PDB entry 7ZN2 | electron microscopy, 4.29 A resolution (low resolution: residue-level contacts below are approximate; hydrogen-bond / salt-bridge calls are withheld) | chains e and g of the 36 polymer chains in the assembly

# Chain e (and g)
Molecule: Straight fiber protein pb4
From: Escherichia phage T5
Notes: chain g of this document is another copy of the same molecule, construct and numbering; everything in this record applies to it too
UniProt: Q6QGF0 (FIBC_BPT5); numbering as in UniProt (aligned over 1-688)
Chain sequence (688 residues; row label = number of the first residue in the row):
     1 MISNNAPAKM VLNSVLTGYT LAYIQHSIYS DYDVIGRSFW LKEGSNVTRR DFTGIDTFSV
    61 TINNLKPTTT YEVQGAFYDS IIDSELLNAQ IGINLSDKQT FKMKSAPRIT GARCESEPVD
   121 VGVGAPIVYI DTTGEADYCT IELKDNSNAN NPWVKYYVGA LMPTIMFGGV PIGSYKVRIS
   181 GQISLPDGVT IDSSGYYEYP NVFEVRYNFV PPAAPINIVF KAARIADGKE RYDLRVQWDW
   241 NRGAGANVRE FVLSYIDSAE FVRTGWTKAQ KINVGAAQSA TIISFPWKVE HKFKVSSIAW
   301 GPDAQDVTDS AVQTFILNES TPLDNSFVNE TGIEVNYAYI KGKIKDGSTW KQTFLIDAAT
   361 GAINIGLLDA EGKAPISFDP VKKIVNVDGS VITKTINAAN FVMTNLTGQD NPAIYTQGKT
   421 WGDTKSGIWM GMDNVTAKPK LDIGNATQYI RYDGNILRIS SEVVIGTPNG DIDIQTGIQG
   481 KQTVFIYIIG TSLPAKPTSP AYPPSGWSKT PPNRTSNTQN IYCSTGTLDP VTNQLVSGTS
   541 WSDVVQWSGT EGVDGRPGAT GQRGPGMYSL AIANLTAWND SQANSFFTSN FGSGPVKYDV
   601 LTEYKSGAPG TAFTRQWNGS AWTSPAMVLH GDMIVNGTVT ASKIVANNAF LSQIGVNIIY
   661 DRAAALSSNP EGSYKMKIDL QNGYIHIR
Unresolved in the structure: 225-231, 552-561 (chain g: 225-231, 470-561)

# Chain e / chain g interface
Pairs across the interface (268; chain e residue first):
  V121(e) - N397(g)
  N336(e) - I283(g)
  N336(e) - I333(g)
  Y337(e) - D233(g)
  Y337(e) - F327(g)
  Y337(e) - V328(g)
  Y337(e) - T331(g)
  Y337(e) - G332(g)
  Y337(e) - I333(g)
  A338(e) - T331(g)
  Y339(e) - T281(g)
  Y339(e) - I283(g)
  Q352(e) - I272(g)
  Q352(e) - N273(g)
  L355(e) - N273(g)
  I356(e) - F354(g)
  D357(e) - A277(g)
  A358(e) - T331(g)
  A358(e) - G332(g)
  A358(e) - I333(g)
  A358(e) - T353(g)
  A359(e) - T331(g)
  A359(e) - I344(g)
  T360(e) - A277(g)
  G361(e) - T353(g)
  I363(e) - I365(g)
  N364(e) - N273(g)
  N364(e) - V274(g)
  N364(e) - G275(g)
  L368(e) - K271(g)
  L368(e) - I272(g)
  L368(e) - N273(g)
  D369(e) - K271(g)
  A370(e) - K271(g)
  E371(e) - V252(g)
  E371(e) - I298(g)
  E371(e) - D306(g)
  E371(e) - V307(g)
  G372(e) - V252(g)
  G372(e) - N273(g)
  K373(e) - E250(g)
  K373(e) - N273(g)
  K373(e) - I298(g)
  K373(e) - D303(g)
  K373(e) - D306(g)
  A374(e) - R249(g)
  A374(e) - E250(g)
  A374(e) - N273(g)
  S377(e) - E250(g)
  D379(e) - A276(g)
  P380(e) - I365(g)
  P380(e) - G366(g)
  K382(e) - N247(g)
  K382(e) - V248(g)
  K383(e) - D388(g)
  K383(e) - G389(g)
  K383(e) - S390(g)
  I384(e) - S390(g)
  V385(e) - V387(g)
  V385(e) - S390(g)
  V385(e) - V391(g)
  V385(e) - I392(g)
  N386(e) - R249(g)
  N386(e) - W300(g)
  N386(e) - I392(g)
  V387(e) - I392(g)
  V387(e) - T393(g)
  V387(e) - K394(g)
  D388(e) - W300(g)
  D388(e) - K394(g)
  G389(e) - T393(g)
  G389(e) - K394(g)
  G389(e) - T395(g)
  S390(e) - T393(g)
  S390(e) - T395(g)
  V391(e) - T393(g)
  V391(e) - T395(g)
  V391(e) - I396(g)
  V391(e) - N397(g)
  I392(e) - N397(g)
  T393(e) - N397(g)
  T393(e) - A398(g)
  T393(e) - A399(g)
  K394(e) - A399(g)
  K394(e) - N400(g)
  T395(e) - N400(g)
  I396(e) - I396(g)
  I396(e) - N400(g)
  I396(e) - F401(g)
  I396(e) - V402(g)
  N397(e) - V402(g)
  N397(e) - T404(g)
  A398(e) - V402(g)
  A398(e) - T404(g)
  A399(e) - T404(g)
  A399(e) - P412(g)
  A399(e) - A413(g)
  N400(e) - D410(g)
  N400(e) - A413(g)
  N400(e) - Y415(g)
  F401(e) - F401(g)
  F401(e) - V402(g)
  F401(e) - A413(g)
  F401(e) - I414(g)
  F401(e) - Y415(g)
  V402(e) - Y415(g)
  V402(e) - Q417(g)
  M403(e) - Y415(g)
  M403(e) - T416(g)
  M403(e) - Q417(g)
  M403(e) - I428(g)
  T404(e) - V121(g)
  T404(e) - G122(g)
  T404(e) - Q417(g)
  N405(e) - G122(g)
  N405(e) - V123(g)
  L406(e) - W300(g)
  L406(e) - G301(g)
  L406(e) - I392(g)
  T407(e) - G301(g)
  T407(e) - P302(g)
  T407(e) - K394(g)
  G408(e) - V123(g)
  D410(e) - K394(g)
  I414(e) - I414(g)
  M430(e) - I428(g)
  M432(e) - T416(g)
  M432(e) - I428(g)
  N434(e) - Y207(g)
  V435(e) - P171(g)
  T436(e) - P171(g)
  A437(e) - G169(g)
  A437(e) - V170(g)
  A437(e) - S426(g)
  P439(e) - G427(g)
  P439(e) - I443(g)
  P439(e) - G444(g)
  L441(e) - I443(g)
  Y449(e) - G610(g)
  Y452(e) - I443(g)
  Y452(e) - Q448(g)
  Y452(e) - Y449(g)
  Y452(e) - I450(g)
  Y452(e) - S461(g)
  G454(e) - Q448(g)
  N455(e) - Q448(g)
  N455(e) - S461(g)
  N455(e) - E462(g)
  I456(e) - E462(g)
  I456(e) - V464(g)
  L457(e) - I450(g)
  L457(e) - E462(g)
  L457(e) - V463(g)
  L457(e) - V464(g)
  R458(e) - V464(g)
  R458(e) - G610(g)
  R458(e) - T611(g)
  R458(e) - A612(g)
  R458(e) - F613(g)
  I459(e) - V463(g)
  I459(e) - V464(g)
  I459(e) - I465(g)
  I459(e) - G466(g)
  S460(e) - G466(g)
  S460(e) - T467(g)
  V463(e) - I465(g)
  M567(e) - I634(g)
  M567(e) - V635(g)
  M567(e) - N636(g)
  Y598(e) - F650(g)
  Q616(e) - D632(g)
  P625(e) - D632(g)
  P625(e) - I634(g)
  A626(e) - I465(g)
  A626(e) - G631(g)
  A626(e) - D632(g)
  M627(e) - M627(g)
  M627(e) - L629(g)
  M627(e) - D632(g)
  M627(e) - M633(g)
  M627(e) - I634(g)
  V628(e) - I634(g)
  L629(e) - I634(g)
  L629(e) - V635(g)
  L629(e) - N636(g)
  H630(e) - N636(g)
  G631(e) - G637(g)
  D632(e) - G637(g)
  D632(e) - T638(g)
  M633(e) - M633(g)
  M633(e) - T638(g)
  M633(e) - V639(g)
  M633(e) - T640(g)
  I634(e) - T640(g)
  V635(e) - T640(g)
  V635(e) - A641(g)
  V635(e) - S642(g)
  N636(e) - S642(g)
  G637(e) - A641(g)
  G637(e) - S642(g)
  G637(e) - K643(g)
  T638(e) - K643(g)
  V639(e) - A641(g)
  V639(e) - K643(g)
  V639(e) - I644(g)
  V639(e) - V645(g)
  T640(e) - M567(g)
  T640(e) - Q616(g)
  T640(e) - V645(g)
  A641(e) - M567(g)
  A641(e) - V645(g)
  A641(e) - A646(g)
  A641(e) - N647(g)
  S642(e) - M567(g)
  S642(e) - N647(g)
  S642(e) - N648(g)
  K643(e) - N648(g)
  K643(e) - F650(g)
  I644(e) - I644(g)
  I644(e) - A646(g)
  I644(e) - N648(g)
  I644(e) - A649(g)
  I644(e) - F650(g)
  I644(e) - L651(g)
  V645(e) - F650(g)
  A646(e) - F650(g)
  A646(e) - L651(g)
  A646(e) - S652(g)
  N647(e) - S652(g)
  N647(e) - Q653(g)
  N648(e) - Q653(g)
  A649(e) - L651(g)
  A649(e) - Q653(g)
  A649(e) - I654(g)
  A649(e) - G655(g)
  F650(e) - G655(g)
  L651(e) - G655(g)
  L651(e) - V656(g)
  L651(e) - N657(g)
  S652(e) - N657(g)
  S652(e) - I658(g)
  Q653(e) - I658(g)
  I654(e) - V656(g)
  I654(e) - I658(g)
  I654(e) - I659(g)
  I654(e) - Y660(g)
  G655(e) - Y660(g)
  G655(e) - R662(g)
  G655(e) - A665(g)
  V656(e) - I659(g)
  V656(e) - Y660(g)
  V656(e) - D661(g)
  V656(e) - R662(g)
  N657(e) - R662(g)
  R662(e) - L651(g)
  R662(e) - S652(g)
  A665(e) - F650(g)
  I678(e) - K675(g)
  D679(e) - Y660(g)
  D679(e) - D661(g)
  D679(e) - Y674(g)
  D679(e) - K675(g)
  D679(e) - K677(g)
  Q681(e) - Y674(g)
  N682(e) - Y674(g)
  G683(e) - Y674(g)
  G683(e) - K675(g)
  Y684(e) - K675(g)
Interface residues without a listed pair, chain e (127 interface residues in all): E334, V335, I340, A362, F378, K438, K440, V600, S624, L680, I685
Interface residues without a listed pair, chain g (134 interface residues in all): V335, K343, P375, I376, F378, M403, L406, N411, N445, I459, A663, I687

# In short
The interface between chain e and chain g involves 127 residues on one side and 134 on the other.
Both chains are Straight fiber protein pb4 (Escherichia phage T5). Entry 7ZN2 (Tail tip of siphophage T5 :
full complex after interaction with its bacterial receptor FhuA) was determined by electron microscopy,
deposited together with 7QG9, 7ZHJ, 7ZN4, 7ZQB and 7ZQP.
